Entry 9MFN (X-ray diffraction, 2.35 A resolution); this record covers chains H and L.

== Chain H ==
Name: ADI-64596 Fab heavy chain
Organism: Homo sapiens
Notes: antibody fragment or engineered binder
Amino-acid sequence (222 residues; numbered 1 to 222; the number before each row is that of its first residue):
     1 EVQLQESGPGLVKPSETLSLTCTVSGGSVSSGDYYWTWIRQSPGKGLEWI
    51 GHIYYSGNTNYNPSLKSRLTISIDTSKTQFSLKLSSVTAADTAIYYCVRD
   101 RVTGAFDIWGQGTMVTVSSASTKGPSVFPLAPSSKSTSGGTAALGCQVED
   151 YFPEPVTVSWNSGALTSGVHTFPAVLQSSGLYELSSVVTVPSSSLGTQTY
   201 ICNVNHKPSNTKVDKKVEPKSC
Not modelled in the structure: 133-140, 220-222
Modified / non-standard residues: Glu-1 (pyroglutamic acid; PCA)
Cystine bridges: Cys-22/Cys-97, Cys-146/Cys-202

== Chain L ==
Name: ADI-64596 Fab light chain
Organism: Homo sapiens
Notes: antibody fragment or engineered binder
Amino-acid sequence (214 residues; each row starts with the number of its first residue):
     1 DIQMTQSPSSLSASVGDRVTITCQASQDISNYLNWYQQKPGKAPKLLIYD
    51 ASNLETGVPSRFSGSGSGTDFTFTISSLQPEDIATYFCQHFDHLPLAFGG
   101 GTKVEIKRTVAAPSVFIFPPSDEQLKSGRASVVCLLNNFYPREAKVQWKV
   151 DNALQSGNSQESVTEQDSKDSTYSLSSRLQLSKADYEKHKVYACEVTHQG
   201 LSSPVTKSFNRGEC
Not modelled in the structure: 214
Cystine bridges: Cys-23/Cys-88, Cys-134/Cys-194

== How chain H and chain L interact ==
Residue-residue contacts (71):
  Ile-39(H) / Phe-98(L)  hydrophobic
  Gln-41(H) / Gln-38(L)  hydrogen bond
  Leu-47(H) / Pro-44(L)  hydrophobic
  Leu-47(H) / Phe-87(L)  hydrophobic
  Leu-47(H) / Phe-98(L)  hydrophobic
  Trp-49(H) / Pro-95(L)  hydrophobic
  Trp-49(H) / Leu-96(L)
  Asn-60(H) / Leu-94(L)
  Asn-62(H) / Pro-95(L)
  Pro-63(H) / Pro-95(L)
  Tyr-96(H) / Gln-38(L)  hydrogen bond
  Tyr-96(H) / Ala-43(L)  hydrophobic
  Asp-100(H) / Leu-96(L)
  Arg-101(H) / Leu-46(L)
  Arg-101(H) / Glu-55(L)  salt bridge
  Thr-103(H) / Phe-91(L)
  Gly-104(H) / Asn-34(L)  hydrogen bond (backbone-side chain)
  Gly-104(H) / Phe-91(L)
  Ala-105(H) / Asn-34(L)
  Ala-105(H) / Tyr-36(L)
  Ala-105(H) / Leu-46(L)  hydrophobic
  Phe-106(H) / Tyr-36(L)  hydrogen bond (backbone-side chain)
  Phe-106(H) / Leu-46(L)
  Phe-106(H) / Gln-89(L)
  Phe-106(H) / Leu-96(L)  hydrophobic
  Phe-106(H) / Phe-98(L)  hydrophobic
  Asp-107(H) / Leu-46(L)
  Trp-109(H) / Tyr-36(L)
  Trp-109(H) / Ala-43(L)  hydrophobic
  Trp-109(H) / Pro-44(L)  hydrogen bond (side chain-backbone)
  Trp-109(H) / Phe-98(L)  hydrophobic
  Gly-110(H) / Ala-43(L)
  Phe-128(H) / Ser-121(L)
  Phe-128(H) / Glu-123(L)
  Phe-128(H) / Gln-124(L)
  Pro-129(H) / Ser-121(L)
  Pro-129(H) / Glu-123(L)
  Leu-130(H) / Phe-118(L)
  Ala-131(H) / Phe-118(L)
  Ala-143(H) / Phe-116(L)  hydrophobic
  Ala-143(H) / Phe-118(L)
  Gln-147(H) / Ser-131(L)
  Gln-147(H) / Val-133(L)
  Gln-147(H) / Arg-178(L)  hydrogen bond
  Glu-149(H) / Gln-124(L)  hydrogen bond
  Glu-149(H) / Arg-129(L)  salt bridge
  Glu-149(H) / Ser-131(L)
  Asp-150(H) / Arg-129(L)
  His-170(H) / Asn-137(L)
  His-170(H) / Asn-138(L)
  His-170(H) / Ser-174(L)  hydrogen bond
  Phe-172(H) / Leu-135(L)  hydrophobic
  Phe-172(H) / Ser-162(L)
  Phe-172(H) / Thr-164(L)
  Phe-172(H) / Ser-174(L)
  Phe-172(H) / Leu-175(L)
  Phe-172(H) / Ser-176(L)
  Pro-173(H) / Ser-162(L)  hydrogen bond (backbone-side chain)
  Pro-173(H) / Val-163(L)
  Val-175(H) / Gln-160(L)
  Val-175(H) / Glu-161(L)
  Val-175(H) / Arg-178(L)
  Leu-176(H) / Gln-180(L)
  Glu-183(H) / Ser-131(L)  hydrogen bond
  Glu-183(H) / Arg-178(L)  salt bridge
  Glu-183(H) / Gln-180(L)  hydrogen bond
  Leu-184(H) / Arg-178(L)
  Ser-185(H) / Arg-178(L)  hydrogen bond
  Val-187(H) / Leu-135(L)  hydrophobic
  Thr-189(H) / Asn-137(L)
  Lys-215(H) / Glu-123(L)  salt bridge
Other interface residues (no listed pair), chain H (41 interface residues in all): Glu-48, Ser-126, Leu-144, Thr-171, Gln-177
Other interface residues (no listed pair), chain L (38 interface residues in all): Lys-42, Tyr-49, Ser-127

== Overview ==
41 residues of chain H and 38 residues of chain L are in contact, with 12 hydrogen bonds and 4 salt bridges.
Polar contacts include Arg-101(H)/Glu-55(L), Glu-149(H)/Arg-129(L) and Glu-183(H)/Arg-178(L).
Chain H is ADI-64596 Fab heavy chain and chain L is ADI-64596 Fab light chain, both from Homo sapiens; the
structure, Crystal Structure of ADI-64596 (human Fab, with substituted IgG1-CH1 (HC-L145Q, K147E, and S181E)
and substituted kappa ..., was determined by X-ray diffraction (same publication as 9MI7).
